Entry 8X2M (electron microscopy, 3.31 A resolution); this record covers chains B and D of the 6 polymer chains in the assembly.

== Chain B ==
Protein: Isoform Short of Insulin receptor
From: Homo sapiens
Reference sequence: P06213 (INSR_HUMAN), isoform P06213-2; residues -26 to 1343 here correspond to UniProt positions 1-1370 (UniProt number = residue number + 27)
Sequence (1370 residues; each row starts with the number of its first residue; numbers below 1 keep their minus sign (Met-26 is residue -26)):
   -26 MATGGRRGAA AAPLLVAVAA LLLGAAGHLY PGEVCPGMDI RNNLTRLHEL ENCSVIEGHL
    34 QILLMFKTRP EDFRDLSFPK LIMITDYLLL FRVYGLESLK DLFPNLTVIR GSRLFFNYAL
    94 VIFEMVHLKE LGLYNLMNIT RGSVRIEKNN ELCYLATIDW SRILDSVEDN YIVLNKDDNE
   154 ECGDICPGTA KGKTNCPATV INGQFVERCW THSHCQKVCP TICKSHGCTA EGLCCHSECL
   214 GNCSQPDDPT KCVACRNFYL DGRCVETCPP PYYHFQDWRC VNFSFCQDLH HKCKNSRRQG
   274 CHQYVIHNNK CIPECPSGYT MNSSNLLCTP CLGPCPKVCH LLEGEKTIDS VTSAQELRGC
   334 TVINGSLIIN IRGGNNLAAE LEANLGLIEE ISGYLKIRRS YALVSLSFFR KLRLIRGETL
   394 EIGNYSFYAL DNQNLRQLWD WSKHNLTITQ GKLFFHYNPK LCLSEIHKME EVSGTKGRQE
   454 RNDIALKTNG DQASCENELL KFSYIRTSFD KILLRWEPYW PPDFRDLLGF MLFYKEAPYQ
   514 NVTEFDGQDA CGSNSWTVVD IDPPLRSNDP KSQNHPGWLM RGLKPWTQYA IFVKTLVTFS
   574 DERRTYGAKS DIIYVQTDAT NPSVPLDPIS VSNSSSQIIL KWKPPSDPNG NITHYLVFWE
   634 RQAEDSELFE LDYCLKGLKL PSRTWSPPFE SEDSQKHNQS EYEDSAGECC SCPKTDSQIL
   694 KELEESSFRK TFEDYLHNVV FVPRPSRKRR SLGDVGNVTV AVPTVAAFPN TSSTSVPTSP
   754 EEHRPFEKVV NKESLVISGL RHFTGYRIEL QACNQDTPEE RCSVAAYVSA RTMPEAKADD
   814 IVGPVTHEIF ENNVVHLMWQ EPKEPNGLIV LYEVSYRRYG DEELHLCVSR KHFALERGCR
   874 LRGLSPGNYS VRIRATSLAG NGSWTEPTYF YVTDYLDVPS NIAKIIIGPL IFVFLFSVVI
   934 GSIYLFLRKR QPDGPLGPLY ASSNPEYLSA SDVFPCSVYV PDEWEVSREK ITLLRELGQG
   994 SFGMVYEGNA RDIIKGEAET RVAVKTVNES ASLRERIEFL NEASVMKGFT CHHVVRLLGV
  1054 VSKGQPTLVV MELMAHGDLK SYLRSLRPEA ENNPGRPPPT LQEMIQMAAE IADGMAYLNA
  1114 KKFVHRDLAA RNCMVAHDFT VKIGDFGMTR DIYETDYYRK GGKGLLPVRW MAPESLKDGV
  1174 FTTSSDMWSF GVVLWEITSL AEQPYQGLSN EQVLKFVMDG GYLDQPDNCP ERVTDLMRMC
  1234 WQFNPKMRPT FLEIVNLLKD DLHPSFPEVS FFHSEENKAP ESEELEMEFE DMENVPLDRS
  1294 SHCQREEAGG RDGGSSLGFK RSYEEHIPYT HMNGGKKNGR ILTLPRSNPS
Unresolved in the structure: -26 to 2, 14, 161-168, 230, 250-251, 268-273, 311, 453-455, 515-527, 541-545, 573-578, 592-690, 718-1343
Curated features (UniProtKB/Swiss-Prot):
  - region: Glu706 to Phe714 (Insulin-binding), Tyr972 (Important for interaction with IRS1, SHC1 and STAT5B)
  - site: Phe39 (Insulin-binding)
  - modified residue: Ser373 (Phosphoserine), Tyr374 (Phosphotyrosine), Ser380 (Phosphoserine), Tyr972 (Phosphotyrosine)
  - glycosylation (N-linked (GlcNAc...) asparagine): Asn16, Asn25, Asn78, Asn111, Asn215, Asn255, Asn295, Asn337, Asn397, Asn418, Asn514, Asn606, Asn624, Asn671
Cystine bridges: Cys8-Cys26, Cys126-Cys155, Cys169-Cys188, Cys192-Cys201, Cys196-Cys207, Cys208-Cys216, Cys212-Cys225, Cys228-Cys237, Cys241-Cys253, Cys259-Cys284, Cys266-Cys274, Cys288-Cys301, Cys312-Cys333, Cys435-Cys468

== Chain D ==
Protein: Insulin-like growth factor I
From: Homo sapiens
Reference sequence: P05019 (IGF1_HUMAN); residues -47 to 147 here correspond to UniProt positions 1-195 (UniProt number = residue number + 48)
Sequence (195 residues; each row starts with the number of its first residue; numbers below 1 keep their minus sign (Met-47 is residue -47)):
   -47 MGKISSLPTQ LFKCCFCDFL KVKMHTMSSS HLFYLALCLL TFTSSATAGP ETLCGAELVD
    13 ALQFVCGDRG FYFNKPTGYG SSSRRAPQTG IVDECCFRSC DLRRLEMYCA PLKPAKSARS
    73 VRAQRHTDMP KTQKYQPPST NKNTKSQRRK GWPKTHPGGE QKEGTEASLQ IRGKKKEQRR
   133 EIGSRNAECR GKKGK
Unresolved in the structure: -47 to 6, 26-50, 64-147

== Chain B / chain D interface ==
Residue-residue contacts (11; chain B residue first):
  Arg479(B) with Phe16(D)
  Phe482(B) with Phe16(D), hydrophobic
  Lys484(B) with Ala13(D), hydrogen bond (side chain-backbone); Phe16(D)
  Leu486(B) with Leu54(D), hydrophobic
  Arg488(B) with Glu58(D), salt bridge
  Ile534(B) with Arg55(D)
  Gly550(B) with Arg55(D), hydrogen bond (backbone-side chain)
  Leu552(B) with Val17(D), hydrophobic; Leu57(D), hydrophobic
  Arg554(B) with Cys52(D), hydrogen bond (side chain-backbone)
Interface residues without a listed pair, chain B (13 interface residues in all): Ser481, Asp535, Pro549, Trp551
Interface residues without a listed pair, chain D (9 interface residues in all): Leu14

== Overview ==
The interface between chain B and chain D involves 13 residues on one side and 9 on the other; the contacts
include 3 hydrogen bonds and 1 salt bridge. Polar contacts include Arg488(B)-Glu58(D), Lys484(B)-Ala13(D) and
Gly550(B)-Arg55(D).
Here chain B is Isoform Short of Insulin receptor and chain D is Insulin-like growth factor I, both from Homo
sapiens. Entry 8X2M (Cryo-EM structure of the IR/IGF-I complex, conformation 2) was determined by electron
microscopy.
